6O6G - chain A; structure by X-ray diffraction, 2.40 A resolution.

# Chain A
Molecule: Induced myeloid leukemia cell differentiation protein Mcl-1
Source organism: Homo sapiens
UniProt: Q07820 (MCL1_HUMAN); residue numbers follow UniProt; this construct covers 172-327
Chain sequence (156 residues; numbered 172 to 327; the number before each row is that of its first residue):
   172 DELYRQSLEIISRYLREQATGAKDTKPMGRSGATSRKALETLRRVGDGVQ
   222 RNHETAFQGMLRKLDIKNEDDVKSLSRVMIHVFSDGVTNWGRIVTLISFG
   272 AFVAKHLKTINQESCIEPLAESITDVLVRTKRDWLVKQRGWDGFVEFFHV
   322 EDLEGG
Not modelled in the structure: 196-200, 322-327
Residues lining bound ligands: LOJ ((3S)-5-(cyclobutylmethyl)-3-(2,4-dichlorophenyl)-2,3,4,5-tetrahydro-1,5-benzoxazepine-7-carboxylic acid): Ala227, Phe228, Met231, Leu235, Leu246, Val249, Met250, Val253, Phe254, Arg263, Thr266, Leu267, Phe270, Gly271, Val274, Leu290, Ile294
Swiss-Prot annotation at these positions:
  - motif: Ala209 to Asn223 (BH3), His252 to Ala272 (BH1), Asp304 to Phe319 (BH2)
  - cross-link (Glycyl lysine isopeptide (Lys-Gly)): Lys194 (interchain with G-Cter in ubiquitin), Lys197 (interchain with G-Cter in ubiquitin)
  - mutagenesis: Lys194 (K194R: Reduced ubiquitination), Lys197 (K197R: Reduced ubiquitination), Lys208 (K208R: No effect on ubiquitination), Lys234 (K234R: No effect on ubiquitination)

# Overview
Ligands of chain A: compound LOJ. UniProt lists 4 mutagenesis sites.
Chain A is Induced myeloid leukemia cell differentiation protein Mcl-1 (Homo sapiens); the structure,
Co-crystal structure of Mcl1 with inhibitor, was determined by X-ray diffraction together with 6O6F, 6OQB,
6OQC, 6OQD and 6OQN from the same study.
